PDB entry 5WMH | X-ray diffraction, 3.00 A resolution | chains A and B

Chain A (and B):
Protein: Bifunctional aspartate aminotransferase and glutamate/aspartate-prephenate aminotransferase
Source organism: Arabidopsis thaliana
Notes: EC 2.6.1.1, 2.6.1.78, 2.6.1.79; chain B of this document is another copy of the same molecule, construct and numbering; everything in this record applies to it too
UniProt: Q9SIE1 (PAT_ARATH); residue numbers follow UniProt; this construct covers 1-475
Sequence (475 residues; numbered 1 to 475; the number before each row is that of its first residue):
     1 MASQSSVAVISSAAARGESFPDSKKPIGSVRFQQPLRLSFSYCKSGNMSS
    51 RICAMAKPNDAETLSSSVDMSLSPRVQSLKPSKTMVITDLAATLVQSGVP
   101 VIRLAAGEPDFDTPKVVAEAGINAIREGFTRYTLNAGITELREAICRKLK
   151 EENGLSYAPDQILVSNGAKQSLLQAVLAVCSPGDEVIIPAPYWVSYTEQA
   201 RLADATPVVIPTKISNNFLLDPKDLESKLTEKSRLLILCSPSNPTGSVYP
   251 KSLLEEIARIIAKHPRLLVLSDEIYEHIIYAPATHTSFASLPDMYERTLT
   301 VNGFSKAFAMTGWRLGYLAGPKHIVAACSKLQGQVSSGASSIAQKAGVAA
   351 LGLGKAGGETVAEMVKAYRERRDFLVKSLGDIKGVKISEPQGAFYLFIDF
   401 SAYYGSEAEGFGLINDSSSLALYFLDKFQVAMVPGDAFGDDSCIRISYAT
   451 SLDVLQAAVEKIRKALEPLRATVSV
Unresolved in the structure: 1-70, 470-475
Ligand contacts: pyridoxal phosphate (PLP): Asn166, Gly167, Ala168, Lys169, Leu172, Trp193, Tyr196, Cys239, Asn243, Asp272, Ile274, Tyr275, Ser305, Lys306, Arg314, Leu315
Swiss-Prot annotation at these positions:
  - binding site (L-aspartate): Gly107, Trp193, Asn243, Arg445
  - modified residue: Lys306 (N6-(pyridoxal phosphate)lysine)

Chain A / chain B interface:
Contacting residue pairs (112):
  Ser71(A) with Arg234(B); His323(B)
  Leu72(A) with Ala178(B); Ile324(B), hydrophobic; Ala327(B), hydrophobic
  Ser73(A) with Leu177(B), hydrogen bond (side chain-backbone); Ala178(B), hydrogen bond (backbone-backbone); Cys180(B); Ser181(B)
  Pro74(A) with Ser181(B)
  Arg75(A) with Leu177(B); Ala203(B), hydrogen bond (side chain-backbone); Asp204(B), salt bridge
  Val76(A) with Leu177(B); Ala178(B), hydrophobic; Ala327(B), hydrophobic; Lys330(B), hydrogen bond (backbone-side chain)
  Leu79(A) with Lys330(B)
  Lys80(A) with Lys330(B)
  Glu108(A) with Arg131(B); Tyr132(B), hydrogen bond (side chain-backbone)
  Phe111(A) with Arg131(B)
  Asp112(A) with Arg131(B), salt bridge
  Thr113(A) with Thr130(B)
  Ala118(A) with Ile125(B)
  Ile122(A) with Ile122(B), hydrophobic; Ile125(B), hydrophobic; Arg126(B)
  Ile125(A) with Ala118(B); Gly121(B); Ile122(B), hydrophobic; Ile125(B), hydrophobic; Trp313(B), hydrophobic
  Arg126(A) with Ile122(B); Arg126(B)
  Thr130(A) with Thr113(B), hydrogen bond; Thr311(B); Gly312(B), hydrogen bond (backbone-backbone); Trp313(B)
  Arg131(A) with Glu108(B); Pro109(B), hydrogen bond (side chain-backbone); Asp110(B), hydrogen bond (side chain-backbone); Thr311(B); Gly312(B)
  Tyr132(A) with Glu108(B), hydrogen bond (backbone-side chain); Lys306(B); Thr311(B); Gly312(B); Arg314(B)
  Asn166(A) with Asn166(B)
  Lys169(A) with Gly333(B), hydrogen bond (side chain-backbone); Val335(B); Ser337(B)
  Gln170(A) with Val335(B)
  Leu173(A) with Val335(B), hydrophobic
  Leu177(A) with Ser73(B), hydrogen bond (backbone-side chain); Arg75(B); Val76(B)
  Ala178(A) with Leu72(B); Ser73(B), hydrogen bond (backbone-backbone); Val76(B)
  Cys180(A) with Ser73(B)
  Ser181(A) with Ser73(B); Pro74(B)
  Ser195(A) with Gln334(B), hydrogen bond
  Glu198(A) with Gln334(B)
  Gln199(A) with Gln334(B), hydrogen bond (side chain-backbone)
  Leu202(A) with Arg75(B), hydrogen bond (backbone-side chain); Leu331(B), hydrophobic
  Ala203(A) with Arg75(B)
  Asp204(A) with Arg75(B), salt bridge
  Arg234(A) with Ser71(B); Leu72(B)
  Lys306(A) with Tyr132(B)
  Thr311(A) with Thr130(B); Arg131(B); Tyr132(B)
  Gly312(A) with Thr130(B), hydrogen bond (backbone-backbone); Arg131(B); Ser340(B), hydrogen bond (backbone-side chain); Ser341(B), hydrogen bond (backbone-backbone)
  Trp313(A) with Ile125(B), hydrophobic; Thr130(B); Ile342(B), hydrophobic
  Arg314(A) with Tyr132(B); Ser337(B); Gly338(B), hydrogen bond (side chain-backbone); Ser340(B)
  His323(A) with Ser71(B); Leu72(B)
  Ile324(A) with Leu72(B), hydrophobic
  Ala327(A) with Leu72(B), hydrophobic
  Lys330(A) with Leu79(B), hydrogen bond (side chain-backbone); Lys80(B), hydrogen bond (side chain-backbone)
  Leu331(A) with Val76(B), hydrophobic; Leu202(B), hydrophobic
  Gly333(A) with Lys169(B), hydrogen bond (backbone-side chain)
  Gln334(A) with Lys169(B); Leu173(B); Ser195(B), hydrogen bond; Glu198(B); Gln199(B), hydrogen bond (backbone-side chain)
  Val335(A) with Lys169(B); Gln170(B), hydrogen bond (backbone-backbone); Leu173(B), hydrophobic
  Ser336(A) with Arg314(B), hydrogen bond (backbone-side chain)
  Ser337(A) with Lys169(B)
  Gly338(A) with Arg314(B)
  Ser340(A) with Gly312(B), hydrogen bond (side chain-backbone); Arg314(B)
  Ser341(A) with Gly312(B), hydrogen bond (backbone-backbone)
  Ile342(A) with Trp313(B), hydrophobic
Interface residues without a listed pair, chain A (61 interface residues in all): Gly107, Pro109, Asp110, Gly121, Val179, Ser305, Met310, Ala339
Interface residues without a listed pair, chain B (62 interface residues in all): Pro81, Gly107, Phe111, Pro182, Ser305, Ala309, Met310, Ser336, Ala339

In short:
The interface between chain A and chain B involves 61 residues on one side and 62 on the other, with 29
hydrogen bonds and 3 salt bridges. Among the polar pairs are Arg75(A)-Asp204(B), Asp112(A)-Arg131(B) and
Ser73(A)-Leu177(B). Ligands of chain A: pyridoxal phosphate.
Chain A and chain B are both Bifunctional aspartate aminotransferase and glutamate/aspartate-prephenate
aminotransferase (Arabidopsis thaliana); the structure, Arabidopsis thaliana prephenate aminotransferase, was
determined by X-ray diffraction together with 5WMI, 5WMK and 5WML from the same study.
